Entry 9CAB (electron microscopy, 3.94 A resolution); this record covers chains T and Z of the 20 polymer chains in the assembly.

[Chain T]
Molecule: Histone H2B 1.1
Source organism: Xenopus laevis
UniProtKB: P02281 (H2B11_XENLA); residues 1-125 here correspond to UniProt positions 2-126 (UniProt number = residue number + 1)
Chain sequence (125 residues; row label = number of the first residue in the row):
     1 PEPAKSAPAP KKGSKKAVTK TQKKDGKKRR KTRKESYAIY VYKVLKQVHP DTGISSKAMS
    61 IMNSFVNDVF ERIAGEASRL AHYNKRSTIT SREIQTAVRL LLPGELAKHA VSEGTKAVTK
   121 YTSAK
Disordered / not traced: 1-27
Construct notes: conflict Thr32 (Ser33 in P02281)
UniProt features mapped onto this chain:
  - modified residue: Lys5 (N6-acetyllysine), Lys12 (N6-acetyllysine), Ser14 (Phosphoserine), Lys15 (N6-acetyllysine), Lys20 (N6-acetyllysine)
  - glycosylation: Ser112 (O-linked (GlcNAc) serine)
  - cross-link: Lys120 (Glycyl lysine isopeptide (Lys-Gly) (interchain with G-Cter in ubiquitin))

[Chain Z]
Molecule: 285-nt DNA strand
Sequence (285 nucleotides; each row starts with the number of its first residue; numbers below 1 keep their minus sign (DG-105 is residue -105)):
  -105 GCCAGTGAAT TCGAGCTCGG TACCCGGGGA TCACAGGATG TACATATCTG ACAGCTGCCT
   -45 GGAGACTAGG GAGTAATCCC CTTGGCGGTT AAAACGCGGG GGACAGCGCG TAGCTGCGTT
    15 TAAGCGGTGC TAGAGCTGTC TACGACCAAT TGAGCGGCCT GCGCACCGGG ATTCTCCAGC
    75 AGGGCTTCCC ACGTGCGCAG CAGGACGCAG CGCTGCCTGA AACTCGCGCC GCGAGGAGAG
   135 GGAGGACGAA CGCGCCCCCA CCCCCTTATA TAGGCGCCCT TCGAT
Disordered / not traced: -105 to -77, 93-179

[Chain T / chain Z interface]
Contacting residue pairs (14; chain T residue first):
  Arg30(T) - DG50(Z)  hydrogen bond to the base
  Arg30(T) - DG51(Z)  phosphate contact
  Lys31(T) - DG50(Z)  sugar contact
  Lys31(T) - DG51(Z)  salt bridge to the phosphate
  Thr32(T) - DG50(Z)  phosphate contact
  Arg33(T) - DC49(Z)  sugar contact
  Arg33(T) - DG50(Z)  phosphate contact
  Lys34(T) - DG50(Z)  hydrogen bond to the phosphate
  Glu35(T) - DC49(Z)  phosphate contact
  Ser36(T) - DC49(Z)  hydrogen bond to the phosphate
  Ile39(T) - DG48(Z)  phosphate contact
  Ile39(T) - DC49(Z)  phosphate contact
  Tyr40(T) - DG48(Z)  hydrogen bond to the phosphate
  Lys43(T) - DG48(Z)  salt bridge to the phosphate
Interface residues without a listed pair, chain T (12 interface residues in all): Arg29, Thr88
Interface residues without a listed pair, chain Z (5 interface residues in all): DG38

[In short]
Chain T and chain Z form an interface of 12 and 5 residues respectively; the contacts include 4 hydrogen bonds
and 2 salt bridges. Polar pairs include Arg30(T)-DG50(Z), Lys34(T)-DG50(Z) and Ser36(T)-DC49(Z).
Chain T is Histone H2B 1.1 (Xenopus laevis) and chain Z is a 285-nt DNA strand; the structure, Cryo-EM
structure of human SRCAP-nucleosome complex in the encounter state (composite structure), was determined by
electron microscopy.
